PDB entry 4LUO | X-ray diffraction, 1.54 A resolution | chain A

[Chain A]
Molecule: Replication protein A 70 kDa DNA-binding subunit
From: Homo sapiens
Notes: fragment: rpa70n
Reference sequence: P27694 (RFA1_HUMAN); residues 1-120 here = UniProt positions 1-120
Sequence (123 residues; each row starts with the number of its first residue; numbers below 1 keep their minus sign (Gly-2 is residue -2)):
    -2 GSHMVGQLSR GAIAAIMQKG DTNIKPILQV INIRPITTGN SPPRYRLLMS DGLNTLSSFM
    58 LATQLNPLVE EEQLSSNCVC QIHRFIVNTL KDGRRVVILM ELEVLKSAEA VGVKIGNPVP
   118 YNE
Construct notes: expression tag (-2 to 0); engineered mutation Arg7 (Glu in P27694)
Ligand contacts:
  - 1DZ (1-(3-methylphenyl)-5-phenyl-1H-pyrazole-3-carboxylic acid), molecule 1: Arg31, Ile33, Thr34, Arg43, Ser54, Ser55, Phe56, Met57, Leu87, Arg91, Arg92, Val93
  - 1DZ, molecule 2: Arg41, Met57, Ala59, Asn85, Thr86, Leu87, Val93, Ile95

[Overview]
Chain A binds compound 1DZ.
Chain A is Replication protein A 70 kDa DNA-binding subunit (Homo sapiens); the structure, Fragment-Based
Discovery of a Potent Inhibitor of Replication Protein A Protein-Protein Interactions, was determined by X-ray
diffraction (same publication as 4O0A, 4LUV, 4LUZ, 4LW1 and 4LWC).
